Entry 3GAM (X-ray diffraction, 1.98 A resolution); this record covers chains A and B.

== Chain A (and B) ==
Name: Ribosyldihydronicotinamide dehydrogenase [quinone]
Source organism: Homo sapiens
Notes: EC 1.10.99.2; chain B of this document is another copy of the same molecule, construct and numbering; everything in this record applies to it too
Reference sequence: P16083 (NQO2_HUMAN); residues 0-230 here correspond to UniProt positions 1-231 (UniProt number = residue number + 1)
Amino-acid sequence (231 residues; each row starts with the number of its first residue; numbering starts at 0):
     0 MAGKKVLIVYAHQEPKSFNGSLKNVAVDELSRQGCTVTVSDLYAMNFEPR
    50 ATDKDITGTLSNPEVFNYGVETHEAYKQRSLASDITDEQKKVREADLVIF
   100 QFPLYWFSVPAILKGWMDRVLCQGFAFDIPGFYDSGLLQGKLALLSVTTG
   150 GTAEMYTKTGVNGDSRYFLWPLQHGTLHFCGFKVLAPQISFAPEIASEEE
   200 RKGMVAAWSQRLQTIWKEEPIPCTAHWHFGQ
Disordered / not traced: 0
Curated features (UniProtKB/Swiss-Prot):
  - binding site (FAD): His11, Phe17 to Ser20, Leu103 to Phe106, Thr147 to Gly150, Tyr155, Glu193, Arg200
  - binding site (substrate): Phe126 to Ile128
  - binding site (Zn(2+)): His173, His177, Cys222
  - modified residue (Phosphoserine): Ser79, Ser196
Bound ions: Zn2+: His173, Cys222
Ligand contacts:
  - FAD (flavin-adenine dinucleotide), molecule 1: His11, Lys15, Ser16, Phe17, Asn18, Ser20, Pro102, Leu103, Tyr104, Trp105, Phe106, Thr147, Thr148, Gly149, Gly150, Tyr155, Pro192, Glu193, Glu197, Arg200, Lys201, Val204
  - FAD, molecule 2: Asn66, Tyr67, Gly68, Asp117
  - 5,8-dimethoxy-1,4-dimethylquinolin-2(1H)-one (MXX), molecule 1: Trp105, Phe106, Gly149, Gly150, Met154, Tyr155, Asn161
  - 5,8-dimethoxy-1,4-dimethylquinolin-2(1H)-one (MXX), molecule 2: Phe126, Ile128, Gly174, Phe178
From the paper describing this entry:
  - binding site for 5,8-dimethoxy-1,4-dimethylquinolin-2(1H)-one: Trp105, Phe106, Phe126, Tyr155, Asn161, Phe178

== Chain A / chain B interface ==
Contacting residue pairs - 89 pairs, chain A then chain B:
  Gln12(A) - Ala50(B)  hydrogen bond (side chain-backbone)
  Gln12(A) - Phe65(B)
  Gln12(A) - Tyr67(B)
  Glu13(A) - Glu63(B)
  Glu13(A) - Val64(B)
  Glu13(A) - Phe65(B)  hydrogen bond (side chain-backbone)
  Lys15(A) - Glu63(B)
  Tyr42(A) - Ala50(B)
  Asn45(A) - Arg49(B)  hydrogen bond (backbone-side chain)
  Phe46(A) - Arg49(B)  hydrogen bond (backbone-side chain)
  Glu47(A) - Arg49(B)
  Pro48(A) - Pro48(B)  hydrophobic
  Pro48(A) - Arg49(B)
  Pro48(A) - Ala110(B)
  Arg49(A) - Asn45(B)  hydrogen bond (side chain-backbone)
  Arg49(A) - Phe46(B)  hydrogen bond (side chain-backbone)
  Arg49(A) - Glu47(B)  salt bridge
  Arg49(A) - Pro48(B)
  Arg49(A) - Ile111(B)
  Ala50(A) - Gln12(B)  hydrogen bond (backbone-side chain)
  Ala50(A) - Tyr42(B)
  Glu63(A) - Lys15(B)
  Val64(A) - Glu13(B)
  Val64(A) - Lys15(B)
  Phe65(A) - Gln12(B)
  Phe65(A) - Glu13(B)  hydrogen bond (backbone-side chain)
  Asn66(A) - Glu193(B)  hydrogen bond
  Tyr67(A) - Gln12(B)
  Tyr104(A) - Tyr67(B)
  Tyr104(A) - Lys113(B)  hydrogen bond (backbone-side chain)
  Tyr104(A) - Asp117(B)
  Trp105(A) - Met116(B)  hydrogen bond (side chain-backbone)
  Trp105(A) - Asp117(B)
  Trp105(A) - Leu120(B)
  Trp105(A) - Phe126(B)  hydrophobic
  Trp105(A) - Pro170(B)
  Trp105(A) - Gly174(B)
  Trp105(A) - Thr175(B)
  Trp105(A) - Phe178(B)  hydrophobic
  Trp105(A) - Cys179(B)  hydrophobic
  Phe106(A) - Tyr132(B)
  Phe106(A) - Trp169(B)
  Phe106(A) - Pro170(B)
  Phe106(A) - Gly174(B)
  Ser107(A) - Lys113(B)
  Val108(A) - Lys113(B)  hydrogen bond (backbone-side chain)
  Pro109(A) - Asp117(B)
  Ala110(A) - Pro48(B)
  Ala110(A) - Ala110(B)
  Ala110(A) - Lys113(B)
  Ala110(A) - Gly114(B)
  Ala110(A) - Asp117(B)  hydrogen bond (backbone-side chain)
  Lys113(A) - Tyr104(B)  hydrogen bond (side chain-backbone)
  Lys113(A) - Trp105(B)
  Lys113(A) - Ser107(B)
  Lys113(A) - Val108(B)  hydrogen bond (side chain-backbone)
  Lys113(A) - Ala110(B)
  Gly114(A) - Ala110(B)
  Met116(A) - Trp105(B)  hydrogen bond (backbone-side chain)
  Asp117(A) - Tyr104(B)
  Asp117(A) - Trp105(B)
  Asp117(A) - Pro109(B)
  Asp117(A) - Ala110(B)  hydrogen bond (side chain-backbone)
  Leu120(A) - Trp105(B)
  Phe126(A) - Trp105(B)  hydrophobic
  Tyr132(A) - Phe106(B)
  Tyr132(A) - Val160(B)
  Tyr132(A) - Asn161(B)  hydrogen bond
  Val160(A) - Tyr132(B)  hydrogen bond (backbone-side chain)
  Val160(A) - His173(B)  hydrogen bond (backbone-side chain)
  Asn161(A) - Tyr132(B)  hydrogen bond
  Asn161(A) - Trp169(B)
  Tyr166(A) - Trp169(B)
  Tyr166(A) - Phe228(B)  hydrophobic
  Trp169(A) - Phe106(B)
  Trp169(A) - Asn161(B)
  Trp169(A) - Gly162(B)
  Trp169(A) - Tyr166(B)
  Pro170(A) - Trp105(B)
  Pro170(A) - Phe106(B)
  His173(A) - Val160(B)  hydrogen bond (side chain-backbone)
  Gly174(A) - Trp105(B)
  Gly174(A) - Phe106(B)
  Thr175(A) - Trp105(B)
  Phe178(A) - Trp105(B)  hydrophobic
  Cys179(A) - Trp105(B)  hydrophobic
  Glu193(A) - Asn66(B)  hydrogen bond
  Phe228(A) - Tyr166(B)  hydrophobic
  Phe228(A) - Phe228(B)  hydrophobic
Interface residues without a listed pair, chain A (46 interface residues in all): His11, Thr51, Ile111, Gly162, Phe167
Interface residues without a listed pair, chain B (46 interface residues in all): Thr51, Phe167, Ala224

== Summary ==
Chain A and chain B each contribute 46 residues to their interface; the contacts include 23 hydrogen bonds and
1 salt bridge. Among the polar pairs are Arg49(A)-Glu47(B), Gln12(A)-Ala50(B) and Glu13(A)-Phe65(B). Chain A
binds 5,8-dimethoxy-1,4-dimethylquinolin-2(1H)-one and flavin-adenine dinucleotide. The paper reports a
binding site for 5,8-dimethoxy-1,4-dimethylquinolin-2(1H)-one at Trp105(A), Phe106(A) and Phe126(A) among
others.
Chain A and chain B are both Ribosyldihydronicotinamide dehydrogenase [quinone] (Homo sapiens); the structure,
Synthesis of Casimiroin and Optimization of Its Quinone Reductase 2 and Aromatase Inhibitory activity, was
determined by X-ray diffraction (same publication as 3G5M).
